Entry 6O81 (electron microscopy, 3.21 A resolution); this record covers chains F and J of the 16 polymer chains in the assembly.

[Chain F]
Name: Translation initiation factor eIF-2B subunit delta
Organism: Homo sapiens
UniProt: Q9UI10 (EI2BD_HUMAN); residues 1-523 here = UniProt positions 1-523
Sequence (523 residues; each row starts with the number of its first residue):
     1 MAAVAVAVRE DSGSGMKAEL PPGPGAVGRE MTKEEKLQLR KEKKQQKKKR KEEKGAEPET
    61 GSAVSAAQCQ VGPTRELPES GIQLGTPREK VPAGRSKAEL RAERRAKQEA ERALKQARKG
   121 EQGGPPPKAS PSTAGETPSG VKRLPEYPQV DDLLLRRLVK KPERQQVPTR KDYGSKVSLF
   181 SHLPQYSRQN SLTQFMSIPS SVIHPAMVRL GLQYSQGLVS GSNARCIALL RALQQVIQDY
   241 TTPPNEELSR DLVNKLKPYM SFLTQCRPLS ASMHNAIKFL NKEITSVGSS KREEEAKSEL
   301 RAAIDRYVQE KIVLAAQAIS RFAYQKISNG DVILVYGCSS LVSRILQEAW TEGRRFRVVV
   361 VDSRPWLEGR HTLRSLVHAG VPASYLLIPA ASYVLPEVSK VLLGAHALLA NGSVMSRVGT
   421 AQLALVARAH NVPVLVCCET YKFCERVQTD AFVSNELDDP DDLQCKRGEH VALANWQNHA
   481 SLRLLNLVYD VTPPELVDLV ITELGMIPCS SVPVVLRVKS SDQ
Disordered / not traced: 1-165, 523
Residues lining bound ligands: C7B (2-(4-chloranylphenoxy)-N-[4-[2-(4-chloranylphenoxy)ethanoylamino]cyclohexyl]ethanamide): Val177, Ser178, Leu179, Phe180, Phe452, Leu485
Swiss-Prot annotation at these positions:
  - region: Arg170 to Leu179 (May bind the chemical integrated stress response (ISR) inhibitor ISRIB)
  - modified residue: Ala2 (N-acetylalanine), Ser12 (Phosphoserine), Thr86 (Phosphothreonine), Ser130 (Phosphoserine)
Reported in the primary citation:
  - mutagenesis - R250A (kobs=0.013min-1), R250E (kobs=0.023min-1): unchanged catalytic activity on dissociated tetramers
  - mutagenesis - R250A (kobs=0.012min-1), R250E (kobs=0.017min-1): decreased catalytic activity on ISRIB-stabilized eIF2B octamer

[Chain J]
Name: Translation initiation factor eIF-2B subunit gamma
Organism: Homo sapiens
UniProt: Q9NR50 (EI2BG_HUMAN); numbering as in UniProt (aligned over 1-452)
Sequence (452 residues; numbered 1 to 452; the number before each row is that of its first residue):
     1 MEFQAVVMAV GGGSRMTDLT SSIPKPLLPV GNKPLIWYPL NLLERVGFEE VIVVTTRDVQ
    61 KALCAEFKMK MKPDIVCIPD DADMGTADSL RYIYPKLKTD VLVLSCDLIT DVALHEVVDL
   121 FRAYDASLAM LMRKGQDSIE PVPGQKGKKK AVEQRDFIGV DSTGKRLLFM ANEADLDEEL
   181 VIKGSILQKH PRIRFHTGLV DAHLYCLKKY IVDFLMENGS ITSIRSELIP YLVRKQFSSA
   241 SSQQGQEEKE EDLKKKELKS LDIYSFIKEA NTLNLAPYDA CWNACRGDRW EDLSRSQVRC
   301 YVHIMKEGLC SRVSTLGLYM EANRQVPKLL SALCPEEPPV HSSAQIVSKH LVGVDSLIGP
   361 ETQIGEKSSI KRSVIGSSCL IKDRVTITNC LLMNSVTVEE GSNIQGSVIC NNAVIEKGAD
   421 IKDCLIGSGQ RIEAKAKRVN EVIVGNDQLM EI
Disordered / not traced: 12-27, 135-154, 239-257, 296-452
Swiss-Prot annotation at these positions:
  - modified residue: Met1 (N-acetylmethionine), Ser260 (Phosphoserine)

[Interface between chain F and chain J]
Pairs across the interface (29; chain F residue first):
  Thr193(F) - His115(J)
  Thr193(F) - Asp119(J)  hydrogen bond
  Gln194(F) - His115(J)
  Met196(F) - Val46(J)
  Ser197(F) - Val46(J)
  Ile198(F) - Glu2(J)
  Ile198(F) - Phe3(J)
  Ile198(F) - Val46(J)
  Ile198(F) - Phe48(J)  hydrophobic
  Ile198(F) - His115(J)
  Ile198(F) - Val118(J)  hydrophobic
  Ile198(F) - Arg122(J)  hydrogen bond (backbone-side chain)
  Pro199(F) - Gly47(J)
  Pro199(F) - Phe48(J)
  Pro199(F) - Glu49(J)
  Ser200(F) - Glu2(J)
  Ser200(F) - Arg122(J)  hydrogen bond
  Pro205(F) - Glu2(J)
  Arg209(F) - Phe121(J)
  Arg209(F) - Arg122(J)  hydrogen bond (side chain-backbone)
  Arg209(F) - Asp125(J)  salt bridge
  Leu212(F) - Asp119(J)
  Leu212(F) - Arg122(J)
  Leu212(F) - Ala123(J)  hydrophobic
  Gln213(F) - Ala123(J)
  Gln216(F) - Ala123(J)
  Gln216(F) - Tyr124(J)
  Leu218(F) - Ala123(J)
  Leu218(F) - Tyr124(J)  hydrophobic
Also at the interface, not in a pair above, chain F (15 interface residues in all): Ser191, Val208
Also at the interface, not in a pair above, chain J (17 interface residues in all): Met1, Leu102, Leu114

[In short]
15 residues of chain F and 17 residues of chain J are in contact; the contacts include 4 hydrogen bonds and 1
salt bridge. Polar pairs include Arg209(F)-Asp125(J), Thr193(F)-Asp119(J) and Ile198(F)-Arg122(J). The paper
reports that R250A and R250E of chain F reduce catalytic activity on ISRIB-stabilized eIF2B octamer; R250A and
R250E of chain F leave catalytic activity on dissociated tetramers unchanged.
Here chain F is Translation initiation factor eIF-2B subunit delta and chain J is Translation initiation
factor eIF-2B subunit gamma, both from Homo sapiens. Entry 6O81 (Electron cryo-microscopy of the eukaryotic
translation initiation factor 2B bound to translation initiation factor 2 from ...) was determined by electron
microscopy (same publication as 6O85 and 6O9Z).
